Entry 6J0N (electron microscopy, 3.50 A resolution); this record covers chains O and U of the 54 polymer chains in the assembly.

Chain O:
Name: Pvc11
From: Photorhabdus asymbiotica subsp. asymbiotica (strain ATCC 43949 / 3105-77)
Reference sequence: B6VNN4 (B6VNN4_PHOAA); residue numbers follow UniProt; this construct covers 1-728
Chain sequence (728 residues; row label = number of the first residue in the row):
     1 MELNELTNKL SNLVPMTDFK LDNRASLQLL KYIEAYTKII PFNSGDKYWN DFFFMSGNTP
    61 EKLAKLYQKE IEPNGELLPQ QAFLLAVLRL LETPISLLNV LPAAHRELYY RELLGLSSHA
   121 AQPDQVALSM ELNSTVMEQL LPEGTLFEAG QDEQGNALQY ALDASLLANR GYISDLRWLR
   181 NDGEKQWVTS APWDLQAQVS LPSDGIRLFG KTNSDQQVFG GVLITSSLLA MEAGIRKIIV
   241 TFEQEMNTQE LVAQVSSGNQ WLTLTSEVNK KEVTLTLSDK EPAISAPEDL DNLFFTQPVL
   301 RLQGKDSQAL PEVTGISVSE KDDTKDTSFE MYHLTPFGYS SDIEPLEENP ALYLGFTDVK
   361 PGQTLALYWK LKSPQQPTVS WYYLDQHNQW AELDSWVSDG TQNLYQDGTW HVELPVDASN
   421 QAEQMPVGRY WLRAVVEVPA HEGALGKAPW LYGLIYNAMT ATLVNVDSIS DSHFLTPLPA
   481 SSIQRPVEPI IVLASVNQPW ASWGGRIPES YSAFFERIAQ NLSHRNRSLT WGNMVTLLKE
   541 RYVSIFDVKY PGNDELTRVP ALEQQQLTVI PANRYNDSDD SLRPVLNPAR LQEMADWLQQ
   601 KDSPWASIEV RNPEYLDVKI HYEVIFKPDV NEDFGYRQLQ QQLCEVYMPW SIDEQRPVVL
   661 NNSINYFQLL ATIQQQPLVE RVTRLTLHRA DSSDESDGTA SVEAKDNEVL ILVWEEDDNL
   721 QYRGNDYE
Unresolved in the structure: 1, 227-330, 691-698, 716-728

Chain U:
Name: Pvc12
From: Photorhabdus asymbiotica subsp. asymbiotica (strain ATCC 43949 / 3105-77)
Reference sequence: B6VNN3 (B6VNN3_PHOAA); numbering as in UniProt (aligned over 1-950)
Chain sequence (950 residues; row label = number of the first residue in the row):
     1 MSNQDALFHS VKDDIHFDTL LEQAHQVIEK QAEKLWSDTA EHDPGITFLQ GISYGVSDLA
    61 YRHTLPLKDL LTPAPDEQQQ EGIFPAEFGP HNTLTCGPVT ADDYRKALLD LHSSDSLDGT
   121 QQDEGDFLFR SVQLVREPEK QRYTYWYDAT KREYSFVNSE GAKEFTLRGN YWLYLEPTRW
   181 TQGNIAAATR QLTEFLTKNR NIGESVSNII WLQPVDLPLL LDVELDDDVG AQDVPGIFAA
   241 VYSTAEQYLM PGAQRYRTEV LQNAGMSNDQ IFEGPLLEHG WIPELPAARD YTQRLTLNLS
   301 RLVNSLLEIE GIKHVNRLRL DDSFDKTAIE PVKGDTWSWS IKEGYYPRLW GEDPLNQLAQ
   361 QNGPLRVIAK GGISVSVSKE QIQASLPSQS LIQNEPVILA YGQHRDVGSY YPVSDTLPPC
   421 YGLQHSLSES EHLLPLHQFM LPFEQLLACG CQQIAMLPRL LAFQREGYEV WGDQWPFKSG
   481 SVNDDAHQDY APALKDLLGQ IALDSDHELD IINYLLGYFG TQRAPRTFTT QLDDFRAVQQ
   541 GYLAQQPTLT YHRSNIRIDQ VSSLQKRIAA RMGLGGELFK PQPDLSQLPF YLIEHRALLP
   601 VKPNSQFDKE QKPASVTEEG GSQTGQHYVV IEQKGIDGKL TQGQVINLIL YEGEQGETQF
   661 TIRGQMVFKT EGDKFWLDVN NSAQLEYNLA RVMTAAKASK LFWQNSPVWM EDMGYRLAYA
   721 SDQSSLPVNQ RRLTRTVQTP FPPMVVVGSE ITLLKQVGIV NLKKAESEKL YAKVVSFDRI
   781 EGTLIIERLG NSTLAFPTSE EAWRYSWYFS GEKYERTDRF SFVISVVVNS DLIKLPGVDP
   841 YKLEEWVKET ILTEFPAHIS MIIHWMDREA FLNFANTYQR WQNNGTPLGD AAYSILESLT
   901 LGKLPSALKG VGTMRIATSS QREEVVGSNG DQWNTDGITQ NELFYVPKES
Unresolved in the structure: 1-5, 148-161, 603-699, 729, 778-790, 911-950

Chain O / chain U interface:
Residue-residue contacts - 183 pairs, chain O then chain U:
  Leu-3(O) / Gln-23(U)
  Glu-5(O) / Asp-14(U)
  Leu-6(O) / Val-11(U)  hydrophobic
  Leu-6(O) / Asp-14(U)
  Lys-9(O) / Ser-10(U)  hydrogen bond (side chain-backbone)
  Phe-19(O) / Asp-510(U)
  Phe-19(O) / Ile-511(U)  hydrophobic
  Phe-19(O) / Tyr-514(U)  hydrophobic
  Leu-21(O) / Leu-457(U)  hydrophobic
  Leu-21(O) / Trp-471(U)
  Leu-21(O) / His-507(U)  hydrogen bond (backbone-side chain)
  Asp-22(O) / Gln-453(U)  hydrogen bond
  Asp-22(O) / Trp-471(U)
  Asn-23(O) / Trp-471(U)
  Arg-24(O) / Cys-449(U)  hydrogen bond
  Arg-24(O) / Trp-471(U)
  Tyr-32(O) / Gln-500(U)
  Tyr-32(O) / Asp-504(U)  hydrogen bond
  Ile-33(O) / Leu-446(U)  hydrophobic
  Ala-35(O) / Leu-497(U)
  Tyr-36(O) / Leu-441(U)
  Tyr-36(O) / Gln-445(U)  hydrogen bond
  Tyr-36(O) / Trp-475(U)
  Tyr-36(O) / Leu-494(U)
  Thr-37(O) / Pro-442(U)
  Ile-39(O) / Ala-493(U)  hydrophobic
  Ile-39(O) / Leu-494(U)  hydrophobic
  Ile-39(O) / Leu-497(U)  hydrophobic
  Ile-40(O) / Gln-438(U)
  Pro-41(O) / Gln-438(U)
  Pro-41(O) / Tyr-490(U)  hydrophobic
  Asn-43(O) / Pro-435(U)
  Trp-49(O) / Pro-435(U)
  Trp-49(O) / Gln-438(U)  hydrogen bond
  Trp-49(O) / Phe-439(U)  hydrophobic
  Phe-52(O) / Phe-439(U)  hydrophobic
  Phe-53(O) / Phe-439(U)  hydrophobic
  Phe-53(O) / Phe-443(U)  hydrophobic
  Leu-66(O) / Gln-31(U)
  Asn-74(O) / Lys-30(U)
  Asn-74(O) / Gln-31(U)
  Gly-75(O) / Gln-31(U)
  Gly-75(O) / Ala-32(U)
  Gly-75(O) / Glu-33(U)  hydrogen bond (backbone-backbone)
  Gly-75(O) / Lys-34(U)
  Glu-76(O) / Gln-31(U)
  Leu-77(O) / Gln-31(U)  hydrogen bond (backbone-backbone)
  Leu-77(O) / Ala-32(U)
  Leu-77(O) / Leu-35(U)
  Pro-79(O) / Trp-36(U)
  Ala-82(O) / Ala-32(U)  hydrophobic
  Phe-83(O) / Gly-45(U)
  Phe-83(O) / Phe-48(U)  hydrophobic
  Phe-83(O) / Leu-49(U)  hydrophobic
  Phe-83(O) / Ile-52(U)  hydrophobic
  Phe-83(O) / Phe-439(U)  hydrophobic
  Phe-83(O) / Phe-443(U)  hydrophobic
  Leu-84(O) / Phe-443(U)  hydrophobic
  Leu-85(O) / Val-27(U)
  Leu-85(O) / Gln-31(U)
  Ala-86(O) / Val-27(U)  hydrophobic
  Val-87(O) / Phe-443(U)  hydrophobic
  Arg-89(O) / Gln-23(U)  hydrogen bond
  Arg-89(O) / Val-27(U)
  Leu-90(O) / Leu-20(U)
  Leu-90(O) / Ala-24(U)  hydrophobic
  Leu-90(O) / Ser-53(U)
  Leu-90(O) / Val-56(U)
  Leu-91(O) / Val-56(U)  hydrophobic
  Leu-91(O) / Leu-446(U)
  Leu-91(O) / Leu-447(U)  hydrophobic
  Thr-93(O) / Ile-15(U)
  Thr-93(O) / Leu-20(U)
  Pro-94(O) / Val-56(U)
  Pro-94(O) / Leu-59(U)  hydrophobic
  Pro-94(O) / His-63(U)  hydrogen bond (backbone-side chain)
  Leu-97(O) / Ala-60(U)
  Leu-97(O) / His-63(U)
  Leu-97(O) / Thr-64(U)
  Leu-98(O) / His-63(U)
  Leu-98(O) / Gln-453(U)
  Leu-101(O) / Leu-67(U)  hydrophobic
  Leu-101(O) / Leu-457(U)  hydrophobic
  Pro-102(O) / Tyr-514(U)  hydrogen bond (backbone-side chain)
  Pro-102(O) / Tyr-518(U)
  Ala-103(O) / Tyr-514(U)
  Ala-104(O) / Leu-67(U)
  His-105(O) / Leu-67(U)
  His-105(O) / Leu-71(U)
  His-105(O) / Phe-84(U)
  His-105(O) / Leu-461(U)
  His-105(O) / Tyr-518(U)
  Arg-106(O) / Tyr-514(U)
  Arg-106(O) / Gly-517(U)
  Arg-106(O) / Tyr-518(U)
  Tyr-109(O) / Phe-84(U)  hydrophobic
  Tyr-109(O) / Phe-88(U)  hydrogen bond (side chain-backbone)
  Tyr-109(O) / Thr-93(U)
  Tyr-109(O) / Phe-519(U)
  Tyr-110(O) / Tyr-518(U)  hydrogen bond (side chain-backbone)
  Leu-113(O) / Phe-84(U)  hydrophobic
  Leu-113(O) / Phe-88(U)
  Leu-113(O) / Gly-89(U)
  Leu-113(O) / Pro-90(U)
  Leu-113(O) / Leu-399(U)  hydrophobic
  Leu-114(O) / Pro-90(U)  hydrophobic
  Leu-114(O) / Thr-93(U)
  Leu-114(O) / Asn-268(U)
  Gly-115(O) / Asn-268(U)
  Leu-116(O) / Leu-94(U)  hydrophobic
  Leu-116(O) / Asp-269(U)
  Ala-519(O) / Gly-517(U)
  Ala-519(O) / Tyr-518(U)
  Ala-519(O) / Phe-519(U)
  Ala-519(O) / Gly-520(U)  hydrogen bond (backbone-backbone)
  Leu-522(O) / Thr-93(U)
  Leu-522(O) / Tyr-518(U)
  Ser-523(O) / Phe-519(U)
  Ser-523(O) / Thr-550(U)
  His-524(O) / Arg-553(U)  hydrogen bond (backbone-side chain)
  Arg-525(O) / Asn-92(U)  hydrogen bond (side chain-backbone)
  Arg-525(O) / Thr-93(U)  hydrogen bond (side chain-backbone)
  Arg-525(O) / Leu-94(U)
  Arg-525(O) / Thr-95(U)  hydrogen bond (side chain-backbone)
  Arg-525(O) / Cys-96(U)
  Arg-525(O) / Pro-547(U)  hydrogen bond (side chain-backbone)
  Arg-525(O) / Thr-550(U)  hydrogen bond
  Arg-525(O) / Tyr-551(U)
  Arg-525(O) / Arg-553(U)
  Asn-526(O) / Glu-273(U)  hydrogen bond
  Arg-527(O) / Cys-96(U)
  Arg-527(O) / Thr-100(U)
  Arg-527(O) / Glu-273(U)  salt bridge
  Arg-527(O) / Arg-553(U)  hydrogen bond (backbone-side chain)
  Leu-529(O) / Val-99(U)  hydrophobic
  Leu-529(O) / Arg-553(U)
  Leu-529(O) / Pro-856(U)
  Thr-530(O) / Thr-853(U)
  Thr-530(O) / Glu-854(U)
  Thr-530(O) / Phe-855(U)
  Thr-530(O) / Pro-856(U)
  Trp-531(O) / Leu-852(U)
  Trp-531(O) / Thr-853(U)
  Trp-531(O) / Phe-855(U)  hydrogen bond (backbone-backbone)
  Trp-531(O) / Ala-857(U)
  Gly-532(O) / Thr-853(U)
  Asn-533(O) / Arg-553(U)
  Met-534(O) / Ala-857(U)  hydrophobic
  Tyr-550(O) / Leu-852(U)  hydrophobic
  Gly-552(O) / Leu-852(U)
  Asn-553(O) / Glu-845(U)
  Asn-553(O) / Lys-848(U)  hydrogen bond (side chain-backbone)
  Asn-553(O) / Glu-849(U)
  Leu-556(O) / Leu-852(U)  hydrophobic
  Leu-556(O) / Ala-857(U)
  Leu-556(O) / Met-861(U)
  Thr-557(O) / Lys-848(U)
  Thr-557(O) / Met-861(U)  hydrogen bond (side chain-backbone)
  Thr-557(O) / Ile-862(U)
  Val-559(O) / Ser-860(U)
  Val-559(O) / Met-861(U)
  Pro-560(O) / Asp-818(U)
  Ala-561(O) / Arg-168(U)
  Ala-561(O) / Asp-818(U)
  Ala-561(O) / Ser-821(U)
  Glu-563(O) / Arg-168(U)  salt bridge
  Glu-563(O) / Phe-822(U)
  Gln-565(O) / Ala-857(U)
  Gln-600(O) / Thr-100(U)  hydrogen bond (backbone-side chain)
  Asp-602(O) / Val-99(U)
  Ser-603(O) / Val-99(U)
  Ser-603(O) / Glu-204(U)
  Ser-603(O) / His-858(U)
  Pro-604(O) / Val-99(U)
  Pro-604(O) / Arg-136(U)  hydrogen bond (backbone-side chain)
  Trp-605(O) / Arg-136(U)
  Trp-605(O) / Glu-137(U)
  Trp-605(O) / Gly-169(U)
  Trp-605(O) / Asn-170(U)
  Trp-605(O) / Tyr-171(U)
  Trp-605(O) / Glu-204(U)
  Trp-605(O) / Phe-822(U)  hydrophobic
  Ala-606(O) / His-858(U)
Interface residues without a listed pair, chain O (98 interface residues in all): Leu-10, Leu-13, Thr-17, Lys-20, Leu-29, Tyr-48, Pro-73, Leu-78, Leu-88, Leu-108, Glu-112, Ser-117, Ile-518, Asn-521, Arg-558, Leu-562, Lys-601
Interface residues without a listed pair, chain U (109 interface residues in all): Ile-28, Leu-70, Asp-103, Arg-142, Ser-267, Phe-463, Leu-498, Ser-554, Arg-567, Thr-817, Val-823

In short:
The interface between chain O and chain U involves 98 residues on one side and 109 on the other; the contacts
include 28 hydrogen bonds and 2 salt bridges. Polar pairs include Arg-527(O)/Glu-273(U), Glu-563(O)/Arg-168(U)
and Lys-9(O)/Ser-10(U).
Here chain O is Pvc11 and chain U is Pvc12, both from Photorhabdus asymbiotica subsp. asymbiotica (strain ATCC
43949 / 3105-77). Entry 6J0N (Cryo-EM Structure of an Extracellular Contractile Injection System, baseplate in
extended state, refined in C6 symmetry) was determined by electron microscopy together with 6J0B, 6J0C, 6J0F
and 6J0M from the same study.
